Entry 5LTY (X-ray diffraction, 2.66 A resolution); this record covers chains A and K of the 3 polymer chains in the assembly.

== Chain A ==
Molecule: 18-nt DNA strand
Sequence (18 nucleotides; numbered 1 to 18; the number before each row is that of its first residue):
     1 TTGTGTTTTACGACCTCC
Modified positions: 5CM (5-methyl-2'-deoxy-cytidine-5'-monophosphate) at position 11

== Chain K ==
Name: Homeobox protein CDX-2
Source organism: Homo sapiens
UniProt: Q99626 (CDX2_HUMAN); residues 185-255 here = UniProt positions 185-255
Chain sequence (71 residues; each row starts with the number of its first residue):
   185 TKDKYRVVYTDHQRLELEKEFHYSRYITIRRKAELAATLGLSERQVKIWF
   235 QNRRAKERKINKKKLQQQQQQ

== Interface between chain A and chain K ==
Residue-residue contacts (24):
  DT7(A) - Lys243(K)  salt bridge to the phosphate
  DT8(A) - Arg190(K)  hydrogen bond to the base
  DT8(A) - Arg198(K)  hydrogen bond to the phosphate
  DT8(A) - Lys240(K)  salt bridge to the phosphate
  DT9(A) - Arg190(K)  hydrogen bond to the sugar
  DT9(A) - Val191(K)  sugar contact
  DT9(A) - Val192(K)  phosphate contact
  DT9(A) - Tyr193(K)  hydrogen bond to the phosphate
  DT9(A) - Arg198(K)  salt bridge to the phosphate
  DT9(A) - Asn236(K)  base contact
  DA10(A) - Lys186(K)  phosphate contact
  DA10(A) - Asp187(K)  phosphate contact
  DA10(A) - Tyr189(K)  sugar contact
  DA10(A) - Arg190(K)  phosphate contact
  DA10(A) - Val191(K)  hydrogen bond to the phosphate
  DA10(A) - Tyr193(K)  hydrogen bond to the phosphate
  DA10(A) - Gln229(K)  hydrogen bond to the phosphate
  DA10(A) - Ile232(K)  base contact
  DA10(A) - Asn236(K)  hydrogen bond to the base
  5CM_11(A) - Thr185(K)  phosphate contact
  5CM_11(A) - Lys186(K)  hydrogen bond to the phosphate
  5CM_11(A) - Asp187(K)  sugar contact
  5CM_11(A) - Arg228(K)  salt bridge to the phosphate
  5CM_11(A) - Ile232(K)  base contact
Other interface residues (no listed pair), chain K (16 interface residues in all): Trp233

== Overview ==
Chain A and chain K form an interface of 5 and 16 residues respectively, with 9 hydrogen bonds and 4 salt
bridges. Polar pairs include DT8(A)-Arg190(K), DA10(A)-Asn236(K) and DT9(A)-Arg190(K).
Here chain A is an 18-nt DNA strand and chain K is Homeobox protein CDX-2 (Homo sapiens). Entry 5LTY (Homeobox
transcription factor CDX2 bound to methylated DNA) was determined by X-ray diffraction, deposited together
with 5LUX and 5HOD.
